Entry 8ZOM (electron microscopy, 2.74 A resolution); this record covers chains C and O of the 20 polymer chains in the assembly.

Chain C (and O):
Name: Cytochrome b
Source organism: Arachis hypogaea
Notes: chain O of this document is another copy of the same molecule, construct and numbering; everything in this record applies to it too
UniProtKB: A0A8F2YUY6 (A0A8F2YUY6_ARAHY); residues 1-386 here = UniProt positions 1-386
Sequence (386 residues; row label = number of the first residue in the row):
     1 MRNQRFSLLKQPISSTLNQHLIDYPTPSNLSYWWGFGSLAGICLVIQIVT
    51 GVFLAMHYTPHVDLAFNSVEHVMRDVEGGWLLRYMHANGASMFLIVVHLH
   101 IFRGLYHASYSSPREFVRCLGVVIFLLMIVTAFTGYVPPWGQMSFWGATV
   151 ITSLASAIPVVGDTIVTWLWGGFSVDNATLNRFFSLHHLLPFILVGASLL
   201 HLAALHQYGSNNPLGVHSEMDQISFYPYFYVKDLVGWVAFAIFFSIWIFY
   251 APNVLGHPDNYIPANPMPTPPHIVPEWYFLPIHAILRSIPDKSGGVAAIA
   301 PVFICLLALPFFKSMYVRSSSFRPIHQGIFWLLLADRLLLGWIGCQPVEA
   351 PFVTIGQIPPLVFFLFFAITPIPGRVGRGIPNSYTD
Bound ions: heme Fe site 1: His86, His187; heme Fe site 2: His100, His201
Ligand contacts:
  - 1,2-Distearoyl-sn-glycerophosphoethanolamine (3PE), molecule 1: His20, Phe116, Leu199, Leu200, Leu202, Ala203, Ala204, His206, Gln207
  - 1,2-Distearoyl-sn-glycerophosphoethanolamine (3PE), molecule 2: Trp33, Leu99, Phe102, Arg103, Tyr106, His107, Ser321, Gln327, Phe330, Trp331, Leu334
  - 1,2-Distearoyl-sn-glycerophosphoethanolamine (3PE), molecule 3: Ile95, His98, Leu99, Leu255, Val274, Trp277, Leu280, Pro281, Arg337, Leu338, Gly341, Trp342, Cys345, Gln346
  - 1,2-Distearoyl-sn-glycerophosphoethanolamine (3PE), molecule 4: Glu115, Phe116, Cys119, Leu120, Leu307, Ala308, Phe311, Phe312, Lys313
  - 1,2-Distearoyl-sn-glycerophosphoethanolamine (3PE), molecule 5: Val161, Thr164, Ile165, Trp168
  - 1,2-Distearoyl-sn-glycerophosphoethanolamine (3PE), molecule 6: Ile246, Trp247, Tyr250, Ala251, Val254
  - 1,2-Distearoyl-sn-glycerophosphoethanolamine (3PE), molecule 7: Pro324, Ile325, Gly328, Ile329
  - Pyraclostrobin (A1D6K; methyl N-[2-[[1-(4-chlorophenyl)pyrazol-3-yl]oxymethyl]phenyl]-N-methoxy-carbamate): Ile129, Val130, Ala132, Phe133, Tyr136, Val137, Met143, Gly147, Ala148, Val150, Ile151, Ile273, Val274, Pro275, Glu276, Tyr278, Phe279, Ile282, His283
  - heme (HEM), molecule 1: Trp34, Gly37, Ser38, Ala40, Gly41, Phe93, Val97, His100, Ile101, Arg103, Ser109, Val117, Arg118, Gly121, Val122, Ile124, Phe125, Ser198, His201, Leu202, Leu205, Ser210, Asn211
  - heme (HEM), molecule 2: Gln47, Ile48, Gly51, Val52, Leu54, Ala55, Tyr58, Val69, Arg83, His86, Ala87, Ala90, Phe93, Thr131, Ala132, Gly135, Tyr136, Pro138, Pro139, Phe184, His187, His188, Pro191, Phe192, Tyr278

How chain C and chain O interact:
Contacting residue pairs - 28 pairs, chain C then chain O:
  Pro12(C) with Gln207(O)
  Val52(C) with Ser185(O), hydrogen bond (backbone-side chain)
  Ala55(C) with Asn181(O); Ser185(O)
  Met56(C) with Asn181(O); Arg182(O); Ser185(O)
  His57(C) with Asn181(O)
  Tyr58(C) with Asn181(O)
  Thr59(C) with Asn181(O)
  Pro60(C) with Pro60(O)
  His61(C) with Leu64(O)
  Leu64(C) with His61(O); Leu64(O), hydrophobic
  Asn181(C) with Ala55(O); Met56(O); His57(O); Tyr58(O); Thr59(O)
  Arg182(C) with Met56(O)
  Phe184(C) with Phe184(O), hydrophobic
  Ser185(C) with Val52(O), hydrogen bond (side chain-backbone); Ala55(O); Met56(O)
  His188(C) with His188(O)
  Leu189(C) with Phe192(O), hydrophobic
  Phe192(C) with Leu189(O), hydrophobic
  Gln207(C) with Pro12(O)
Interface residues without a listed pair, chain C (21 interface residues in all): Ile13, Phe116, Leu186
Interface residues without a listed pair, chain O (21 interface residues in all): Ile13, Phe116, Leu186

Overview:
The chain C/chain O interface involves 21 residues from each chain; the contacts include 2 hydrogen bonds. The
hydrogen-bonded pair is Val52(C)-Ser185(O). Ligands of chain C: Pyraclostrobin, heme and 7 copies of
1,2-Distearoyl-sn-glycerophosphoethanolamine. His86(C) and His187(C) form the heme Fe site 1.
Both chains are Cytochrome b (Arachis hypogaea). Entry 8ZOM (Cryo-EM structure of pyraclostrobin-bound Arachis
hypogaea bc1 complex) was determined by electron microscopy.
